8YQU - chains A and G of the 9 polymer chains in the assembly; structure by electron microscopy, 2.85 A resolution.

Chain A:
Molecule: DNA-directed RNA polymerase subunit
From: African swine fever virus
Notes: EC 2.7.7.6
Reference sequence: A0A3S7XUW7 (A0A3S7XUW7_ASF); numbering as in UniProt (aligned over 1-1450)
Chain sequence (1450 residues; numbered 1 to 1450; the number before each row is that of its first residue):
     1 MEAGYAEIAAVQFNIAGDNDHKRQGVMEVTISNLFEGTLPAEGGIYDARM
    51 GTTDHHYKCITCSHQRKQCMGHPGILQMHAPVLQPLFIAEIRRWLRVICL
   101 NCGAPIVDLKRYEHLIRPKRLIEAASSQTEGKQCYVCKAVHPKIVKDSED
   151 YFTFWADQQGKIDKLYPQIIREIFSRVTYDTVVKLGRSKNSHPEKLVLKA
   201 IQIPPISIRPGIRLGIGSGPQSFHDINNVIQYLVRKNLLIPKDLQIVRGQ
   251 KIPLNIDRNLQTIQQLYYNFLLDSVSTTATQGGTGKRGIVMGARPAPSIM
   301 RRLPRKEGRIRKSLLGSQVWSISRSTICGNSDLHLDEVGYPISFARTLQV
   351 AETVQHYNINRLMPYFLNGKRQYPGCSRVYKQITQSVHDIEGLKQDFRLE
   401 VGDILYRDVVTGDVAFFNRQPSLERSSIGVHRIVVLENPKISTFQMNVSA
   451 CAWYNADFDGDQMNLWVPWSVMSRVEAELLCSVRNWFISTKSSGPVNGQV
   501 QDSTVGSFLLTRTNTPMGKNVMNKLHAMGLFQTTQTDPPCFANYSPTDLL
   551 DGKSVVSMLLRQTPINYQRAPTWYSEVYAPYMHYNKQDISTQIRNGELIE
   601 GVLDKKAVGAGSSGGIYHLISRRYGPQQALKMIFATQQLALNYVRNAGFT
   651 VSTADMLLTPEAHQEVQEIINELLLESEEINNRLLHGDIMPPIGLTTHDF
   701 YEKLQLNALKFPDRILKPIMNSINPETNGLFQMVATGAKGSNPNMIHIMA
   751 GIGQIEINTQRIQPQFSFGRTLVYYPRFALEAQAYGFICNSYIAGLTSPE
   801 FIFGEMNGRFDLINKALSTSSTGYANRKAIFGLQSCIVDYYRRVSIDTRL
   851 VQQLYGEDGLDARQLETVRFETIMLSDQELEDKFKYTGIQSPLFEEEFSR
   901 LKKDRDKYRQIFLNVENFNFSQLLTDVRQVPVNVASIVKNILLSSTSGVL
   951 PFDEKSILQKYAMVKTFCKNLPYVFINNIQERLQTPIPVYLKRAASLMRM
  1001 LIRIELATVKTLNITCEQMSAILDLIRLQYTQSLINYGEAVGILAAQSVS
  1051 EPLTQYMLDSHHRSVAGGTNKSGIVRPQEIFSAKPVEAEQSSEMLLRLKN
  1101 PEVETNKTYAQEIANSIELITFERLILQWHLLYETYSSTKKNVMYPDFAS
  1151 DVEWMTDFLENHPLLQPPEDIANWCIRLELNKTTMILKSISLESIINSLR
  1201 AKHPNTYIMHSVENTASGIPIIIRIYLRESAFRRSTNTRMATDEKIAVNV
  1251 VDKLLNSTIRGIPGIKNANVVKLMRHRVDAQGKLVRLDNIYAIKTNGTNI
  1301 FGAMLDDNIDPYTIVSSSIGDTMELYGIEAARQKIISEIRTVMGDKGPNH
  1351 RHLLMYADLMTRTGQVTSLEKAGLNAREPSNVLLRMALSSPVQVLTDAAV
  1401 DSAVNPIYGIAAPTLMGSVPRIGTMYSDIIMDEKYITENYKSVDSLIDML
Unresolved in the structure: 1, 212-224, 276-296, 1443-1450
Bound ions: Zn2+ site 1: Cys59, Cys62, Cys69, His72; Zn2+ site 2: Cys99, Cys102, Cys134, Cys137; Mg2+: Asp457, Asp459, Asp461

Chain G:
Molecule: C122R
From: African swine fever virus
Reference sequence: A0A0A1DYD1 (A0A0A1DYD1_ASF); numbering as in UniProt (aligned over 1-105)
Chain sequence (105 residues; row label = number of the first residue in the row):
     1 MKICKACSSCMVRTYVDGNIIFRCSCGESVQGDSQNLLVSSKVYHTGEME
    51 DKYKIFIKNAPFDPTNCQIKKDCPNCHLDYLTQICIGSQKIIILVCRCGY
   101 MSNRG
Bound ions: Zn2+ site 1: Cys4, Cys7, Cys24, Cys26; Zn2+ site 2: Cys73, Cys76, Cys96, Cys98

Chain A / chain G interface:
Residue-residue contacts (67):
  Leu684(A) - Lys90(G)
  Leu684(A) - Ile92(G)
  Leu685(A) - Ile69(G)  hydrophobic
  Thr696(A) - Ser88(G)
  Thr697(A) - Ser88(G)
  Thr697(A) - Gln89(G)  hydrogen bond
  His698(A) - Ser88(G)  hydrogen bond (backbone-backbone)
  His698(A) - Lys90(G)
  Tyr701(A) - Lys90(G)
  Phe768(A) - Tyr53(G)  hydrophobic
  Phe768(A) - Phe56(G)  hydrophobic
  Arg770(A) - Thr65(G)
  Pro776(A) - Thr65(G)
  Pro776(A) - Asn66(G)
  Pro776(A) - Cys67(G)
  Arg777(A) - Phe56(G)
  Arg777(A) - Asp63(G)  salt bridge
  Arg777(A) - Thr65(G)  hydrogen bond (backbone-backbone)
  Arg777(A) - Asn66(G)
  Arg777(A) - Cys67(G)  hydrogen bond (backbone-backbone)
  Phe778(A) - Phe56(G)  hydrophobic
  Phe778(A) - Cys67(G)
  Phe778(A) - Gln83(G)
  Phe778(A) - Ile84(G)  hydrophobic
  Phe778(A) - Cys85(G)
  Leu780(A) - Gln83(G)
  Glu1123(A) - Tyr44(G)  hydrogen bond
  Ile1126(A) - Tyr44(G)
  Leu1127(A) - Val43(G)
  Leu1127(A) - Tyr44(G)  hydrogen bond (backbone-backbone)
  Leu1127(A) - His45(G)
  Gln1128(A) - Lys42(G)
  Gln1128(A) - Val43(G)
  Trp1129(A) - Ser40(G)
  Trp1129(A) - Ser41(G)
  Trp1129(A) - Lys42(G)  hydrogen bond (backbone-backbone)
  Trp1129(A) - Tyr44(G)  hydrogen bond
  His1130(A) - Leu38(G)
  His1130(A) - Ser40(G)
  His1130(A) - Ser41(G)
  Leu1131(A) - Leu38(G)
  Leu1131(A) - Val39(G)  hydrogen bond (backbone-backbone)
  Leu1131(A) - Ser40(G)  hydrogen bond (backbone-backbone)
  Leu1132(A) - Leu37(G)
  Leu1132(A) - Leu38(G)  hydrophobic
  Tyr1133(A) - Tyr15(G)
  Tyr1133(A) - Gly18(G)
  Tyr1133(A) - Asn19(G)
  Tyr1133(A) - Ile20(G)  hydrophobic
  Tyr1133(A) - Leu37(G)
  Val1143(A) - Asp33(G)
  Val1143(A) - Ser34(G)
  Val1143(A) - Leu37(G)  hydrophobic
  Tyr1145(A) - Ser34(G)
  Tyr1145(A) - Gln35(G)
  Tyr1145(A) - Leu37(G)
  Tyr1145(A) - Leu38(G)
  Pro1146(A) - Ser34(G)
  Pro1146(A) - Gln35(G)
  Asn1173(A) - Gly18(G)
  Trp1174(A) - Tyr15(G)  hydrophobic
  Trp1174(A) - Val39(G)  hydrophobic
  Asn1181(A) - His45(G)
  Leu1187(A) - Gln89(G)
  Glu1244(A) - Tyr15(G)
  Glu1244(A) - Val39(G)
  Leu1255(A) - Tyr44(G)
Interface residues without a listed pair, chain A (34 interface residues in all): Pro691, Ala779, Arg1124, Met1144
Interface residues without a listed pair, chain G (31 interface residues in all): Ile86

Summary:
Chain A and chain G form an interface of 34 and 31 residues respectively, with 10 hydrogen bonds and 1 salt
bridge. Polar contacts include Arg777(A)-Asp63(G), Thr697(A)-Gln89(G) and Glu1123(A)-Tyr44(G). Cys59(A),
Cys62(A), Cys69(A) and His72(A) coordinate Zn2+ site 1.
Chain A is DNA-directed RNA polymerase subunit and chain G is C122R, both from African swine fever virus; the
structure, African swine fever virus RNA Polymerase-M1249L complex1, was determined by electron microscopy
(same publication as 8YQT, 8YQV, 8YQW, 8YQX, 8YQY and 8YQZ).
